PDB entry 7WE6 | electron microscopy, 3.20 A resolution | chains S and T of the 26 polymer chains in the assembly

[Chain S]
Protein: Type I-F CRISPR-associated endoribonuclease Cas6/Csy4
Organism: Pseudomonas aeruginosa
Reference sequence: A0A0C6F3X3 (A0A0C6F3X3_PSEAI); numbering as in UniProt (aligned over 1-187)
Amino-acid sequence (187 residues; numbered 1 to 187; the number before each row is that of its first residue):
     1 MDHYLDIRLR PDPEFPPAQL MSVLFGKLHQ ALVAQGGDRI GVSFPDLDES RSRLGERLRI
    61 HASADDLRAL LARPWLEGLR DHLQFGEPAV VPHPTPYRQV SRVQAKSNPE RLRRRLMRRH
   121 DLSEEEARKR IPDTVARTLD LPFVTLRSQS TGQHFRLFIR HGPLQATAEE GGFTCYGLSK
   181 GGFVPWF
Sequence notes: conflict Phe-183 (Ser in A0A0C6F3X3)

[Chain T]
Molecule: 60-nt RNA strand
Organism: Pseudomonas aeruginosa
Sequence (60 nucleotides; numbered 1 to 60; the number before each row is that of its first residue):
     1 CUAAGAAAUU CACGGCGGGC UUGAUGUCCG CGUCUACCUG GUUCACUGCC GUGUAGGCAG

[Interface between chain S and chain T]
Contacting residue pairs (49; chain S residue first):
  Gln-19(S) / G41(T)  hydrogen bond to the phosphate
  Gln-19(S) / U42(T)  sugar contact
  His-29(S) / G60(T)  salt bridge to the phosphate
  Arg-102(S) / C58(T)  salt bridge to the phosphate
  Gln-104(S) / G57(T)  hydrogen bond to the base
  Gln-104(S) / C58(T)  hydrogen bond to the base
  Ser-107(S) / A45(T)  hydrogen bond to the sugar
  Ser-107(S) / C46(T)  phosphate contact
  Asn-108(S) / C46(T)  hydrogen bond to the phosphate
  Asn-108(S) / U47(T)  phosphate contact
  Arg-111(S) / C46(T)  salt bridge to the phosphate
  Arg-111(S) / U47(T)  hydrogen bond to the base
  Arg-111(S) / G48(T)  hydrogen bond to the base
  Arg-114(S) / U47(T)  salt bridge to the phosphate
  Arg-114(S) / G48(T)  salt bridge to the phosphate
  Arg-115(S) / C49(T)  base contact
  Arg-115(S) / C50(T)  base contact
  Arg-115(S) / G51(T)  base contact
  Arg-115(S) / U54(T)  salt bridge to the phosphate
  Arg-115(S) / G56(T)  hydrogen bond to the base
  Arg-115(S) / G57(T)  hydrogen bond to the base
  Arg-119(S) / G51(T)  base contact
  Arg-119(S) / G53(T)  salt bridge to the phosphate
  Arg-119(S) / U54(T)  salt bridge to the phosphate
  His-120(S) / U54(T)  hydrogen bond to the base
  Ile-131(S) / U54(T)  sugar contact
  Phe-143(S) / U42(T)  base contact
  Thr-145(S) / U42(T)  hydrogen bond to the base
  Arg-147(S) / G60(T)  sugar contact
  Ser-148(S) / G60(T)  hydrogen bond to the phosphate
  Gln-149(S) / G60(T)  phosphate contact
  Ser-150(S) / G60(T)  phosphate contact
  Thr-151(S) / G60(T)  phosphate contact
  Gln-153(S) / C44(T)  sugar contact
  Gln-153(S) / C46(T)  base contact
  Gln-153(S) / G60(T)  hydrogen bond to the base
  His-154(S) / U42(T)  phosphate contact
  His-154(S) / U43(T)  salt bridge to the phosphate
  His-154(S) / C44(T)  hydrogen bond to the sugar
  Phe-155(S) / G60(T)  base contact
  Arg-156(S) / U42(T)  hydrogen bond to the sugar
  Arg-156(S) / A45(T)  base contact
  Phe-158(S) / A45(T)  base contact
  Thr-174(S) / A59(T)  hydrogen bond to the phosphate
  Cys-175(S) / A59(T)  hydrogen bond to the phosphate
  Cys-175(S) / G60(T)  phosphate contact
  Tyr-176(S) / A59(T)  phosphate contact
  Tyr-176(S) / G60(T)  hydrogen bond to the phosphate
  Lys-180(S) / C58(T)  salt bridge to the phosphate
Other interface residues (no listed pair), chain S (34 interface residues in all): Glu-14, Ala-18, Ser-22, Leu-112, Leu-116, Gly-152
Other interface residues (no listed pair), chain T (19 interface residues in all): C38

[In short]
The interface between chain S and chain T involves 34 residues on one side and 19 on the other; the contacts
include 18 hydrogen bonds and 10 salt bridges. Among the polar pairs are Gln-104(S)/G57(T), Gln-104(S)/C58(T)
and Arg-111(S)/U47(T).
Here chain S is Type I-F CRISPR-associated endoribonuclease Cas6/Csy4 and chain T is a 60-nt RNA strand, both
from Pseudomonas aeruginosa. Entry 7WE6 (Structure of Csy-AcrIF24-dsDNA) was determined by electron
microscopy, deposited together with 7ELM and 7ELN.
